8YMU - chains A and C of the 3 polymer chains in the assembly; structure by electron microscopy, 2.89 A resolution.

# Chain A (and C)
Protein: Broad-range thermal receptor 1
Organism: Scolopendra mutilans
Notes: chain C of this document is another copy of the same molecule, construct and numbering; everything in this record applies to it too
Amino-acid sequence (431 residues; numbered 1 to 431; the number before each row is that of its first residue):
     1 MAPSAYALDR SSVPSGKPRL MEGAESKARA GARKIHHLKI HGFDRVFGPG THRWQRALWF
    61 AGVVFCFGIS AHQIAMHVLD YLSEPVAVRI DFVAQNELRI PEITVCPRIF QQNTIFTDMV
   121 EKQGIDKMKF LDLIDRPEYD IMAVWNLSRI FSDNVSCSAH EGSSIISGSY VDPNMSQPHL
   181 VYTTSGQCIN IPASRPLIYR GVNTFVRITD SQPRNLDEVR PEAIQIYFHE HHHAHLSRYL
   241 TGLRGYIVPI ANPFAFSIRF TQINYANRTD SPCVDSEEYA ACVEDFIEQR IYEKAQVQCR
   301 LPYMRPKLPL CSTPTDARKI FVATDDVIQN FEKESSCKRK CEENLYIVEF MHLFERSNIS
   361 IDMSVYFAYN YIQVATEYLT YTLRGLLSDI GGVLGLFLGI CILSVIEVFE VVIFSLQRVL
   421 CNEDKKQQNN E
Unresolved in the structure: 1-52, 415-431
Disulfide bonds: Cys106-Cys188, Cys273-Cys341, Cys282-Cys337, Cys299-Cys311

# How chain A and chain C interact
Contacting residue pairs - 79 pairs, chain A then chain C:
  Gln55(A) with Glu410(C); Phe414(C)
  Leu58(A) with Glu410(C); Ile413(C), hydrophobic
  Trp59(A) with Glu407(C)
  Gly62(A) with Ile406(C)
  Cys66(A) with Ile402(C), hydrophobic; Leu403(C), hydrophobic; Ile406(C), hydrophobic
  Val88(A) with Ile90(C); Asp91(C)
  Ile90(A) with Ile90(C), hydrophobic
  Arg108(A) with Phe354(C)
  Ile109(A) with Ser164(C); Ile165(C); Ile166(C); Gly168(C)
  Gln111(A) with Ile166(C)
  Gln112(A) with Gly168(C)
  Thr184(A) with Ile165(C)
  Glu222(A) with Phe354(C)
  Ala223(A) with Phe354(C), hydrophobic
  Gln225(A) with Asn203(C)
  Gly242(A) with Ser163(C), hydrogen bond (backbone-side chain)
  Leu243(A) with Ser163(C); Ile165(C), hydrophobic; Asn203(C), hydrogen bond (backbone-side chain)
  Arg244(A) with Val202(C)
  Gly245(A) with Val202(C); Asn203(C), hydrogen bond (backbone-side chain)
  Tyr246(A) with Val202(C); Met351(C), hydrophobic; Tyr369(C), hydrogen bond
  Ile247(A) with Leu353(C); Phe354(C), hydrogen bond (backbone-backbone)
  Val248(A) with His352(C); Leu353(C), hydrophobic; Phe354(C)
  Pro249(A) with His352(C); Leu353(C); Phe354(C)
  Arg259(A) with Arg259(C)
  Ile263(A) with Phe92(C), hydrophobic; Tyr371(C), hydrophobic
  Tyr265(A) with Tyr371(C), hydrogen bond
  Phe321(A) with Ile165(C), hydrophobic; Ile166(C), hydrophobic
  Val322(A) with Ile166(C), hydrophobic
  Asp325(A) with Ser164(C); Ile165(C), hydrogen bond (side chain-backbone); Ile166(C)
  Ile328(A) with Ile165(C), hydrophobic
  Gln329(A) with Ser163(C), hydrogen bond (side chain-backbone); Ser164(C); Tyr170(C); Arg200(C)
  Glu343(A) with Tyr371(C)
  Leu345(A) with Tyr371(C), hydrophobic
  Tyr346(A) with Tyr369(C)
  Ile347(A) with Arg259(C); Tyr369(C), hydrophobic
  Val348(A) with Tyr369(C), hydrogen bond (backbone-side chain)
  Glu349(A) with Glu349(C)
  Phe350(A) with Phe350(C); Met351(C), hydrophobic; His352(C); Leu353(C), hydrophobic
  Gln373(A) with Phe92(C); Gln373(C)
  Gly395(A) with Cys401(C)
  Leu396(A) with Gly391(C); Cys401(C); Ile402(C)
  Phe397(A) with Cys401(C); Ile402(C), hydrophobic; Leu403(C), hydrogen bond (backbone-backbone)
  Leu398(A) with Cys401(C); Leu403(C), hydrophobic
  Gly399(A) with Cys401(C), hydrogen bond (backbone-side chain)
Also at the interface, not in a pair above, chain A (47 interface residues in all): Tyr239, Asn252, Ala375
Also at the interface, not in a pair above, chain C (36 interface residues in all): Ser167, Ser169, Gly201, Ser388, Gly392

# Overview
Chain A and chain C form an interface of 47 and 36 residues respectively, with 11 hydrogen bonds. Polar
contacts include Gly242(A)-Ser163(C), Leu243(A)-Asn203(C) and Gly245(A)-Asn203(C).
Both chains are Broad-range thermal receptor 1 (Scolopendra mutilans). Entry 8YMU (Acid activated state of
BRTNaC1) was determined by electron microscopy together with 8YMR, 8YMS, 8YMT, 8YMW and 8YMX from the same
study.
